Entry 2CN5 (X-ray diffraction, 2.25 A resolution); this record covers chain A.

Chain A:
Name: Serine/threonine-protein kinase CHK2
Source organism: Homo sapiens
Notes: EC 2.7.11.1; fragment: kinase domain, residues 210-531
UniProtKB: O96017 (CHK2_HUMAN); numbering as in UniProt (aligned over 210-531)
Chain sequence (329 residues; each row starts with the number of its first residue):
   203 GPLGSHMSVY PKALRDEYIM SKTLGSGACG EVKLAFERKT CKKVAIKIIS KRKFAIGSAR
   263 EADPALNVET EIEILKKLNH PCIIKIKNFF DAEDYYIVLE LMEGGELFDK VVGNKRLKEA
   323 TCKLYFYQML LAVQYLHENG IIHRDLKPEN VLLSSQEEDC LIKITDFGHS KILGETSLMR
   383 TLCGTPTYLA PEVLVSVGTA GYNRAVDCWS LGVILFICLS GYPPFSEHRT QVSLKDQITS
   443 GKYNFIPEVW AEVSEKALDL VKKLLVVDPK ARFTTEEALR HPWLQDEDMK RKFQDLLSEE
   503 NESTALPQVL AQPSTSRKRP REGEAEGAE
Disordered / not traced: 203-207, 255-268, 505-531
Metal / ion sites: Mg2+ site 1 near Glu273 (its only coordinating residue here); Mg2+ site 2: Asn352, Asp368 (together with ADP)
Residues lining bound ligands: ADP (adenosine-5'-diphosphate): Leu226, Gly227, Ser228, Gly229, Ala230, Cys231, Gly232, Val234, Ala247, Lys249, Ile286, Leu301, Glu302, Leu303, Met304, Glu308, Glu351, Asn352, Leu354, Asp368
UniProt features mapped onto this chain:
  - region: Asp368 to Glu394 (T-loop/activation segment)
  - active site: Asp347 (Proton acceptor)
  - binding site (ATP): Gly227 to Val234, Lys249, Glu302 to Glu308, Glu351, Asn352, Asp368
  - modified residue: Ser379 (Phosphoserine), Thr383 (Phosphothreonine), Thr387 (Phosphothreonine), Ser456 (Phosphoserine)
  - natural variant: Glu239 (E239K: In prostate cancer), Ile251 (I251F: In prostate cancer; uncertain significance), Arg318 (R318H: In prostate cancer; uncertain significance), Thr323 (T323P: In prostate cancer), Tyr327 (Y327C: In prostate cancer; uncertain significance), His371 (H371Y: Confers a moderate risk of breast cancer), Tyr390 (Y390C: In BC), Ser428 (S428F: May increase breast cancer risk), Thr476 (T476K: In prostate cancer)
  - mutagenesis: Asp347 (D347A: Loss of kinase activity and of the ability to phosphorylate CDC25A), Asp368 (D368N: Loss of autophosphorylation activity), Ser379 (S379A: Abrogates autophosphorylation at Ser-379 and prevents ubiquitination), Thr383 (T383A: Loss of phosphorylation in response to ionizing radiation), Thr387 (T387A: Loss of phosphorylation in response to ionizing radiation), Ser456 (S456A: Increased ubiquitination and degradation by the proteasome)
What the authors report for this chain:
  - self-association interface (contacts with another copy of this molecule); pairs are residue here / residue on that copy: Glu394-Arg474, Pro388, Thr389, Tyr390, Ala392, Pro393, Leu396, Val397, Asn405, Ser435, Leu466
  - catalytic residues: Lys249, Asp347, Asp368
  - contacts within the chain: Lys249-Glu273
  - binding site for ADP: Lys249, Glu302, Met304, Glu308, Glu351, Asn352, Asp368
  - conformationally variable residues (order/disorder transition): Gly227 to Gly232
  - post-translational modification sites: Thr383, Thr387 (citing earlier work)

In short:
Bound to chain A: ADP. Asn352 and Asp368 coordinate Mg2+ site 2. Curated annotation (UniProt) lists
active-site residue Asp347, 19 ATP-binding residues and 6 mutagenesis sites. The paper reports catalytic
residues Lys249, Asp347 and Asp368; a binding site for ADP at Lys249, Glu302 and Met304 among others.
Chain A is Serine/threonine-protein kinase CHK2 (Homo sapiens); the structure, Crystal structure of human Chk2
in complex with ADP, was determined by X-ray diffraction (same publication as 2CN8).
